Entry 6UPD (X-ray diffraction, 2.05 A resolution); this record covers chain A.

Chain A:
Protein: Trehalose-phosphate phosphatase
From: Salmonella typhimurium (strain SL1344)
Notes: EC 3.1.3.12
UniProtKB: E1WGG9 (OTSB_SALTS); numbering as in UniProt (aligned over 1-267)
Chain sequence (267 residues; row label = number of the first residue in the row):
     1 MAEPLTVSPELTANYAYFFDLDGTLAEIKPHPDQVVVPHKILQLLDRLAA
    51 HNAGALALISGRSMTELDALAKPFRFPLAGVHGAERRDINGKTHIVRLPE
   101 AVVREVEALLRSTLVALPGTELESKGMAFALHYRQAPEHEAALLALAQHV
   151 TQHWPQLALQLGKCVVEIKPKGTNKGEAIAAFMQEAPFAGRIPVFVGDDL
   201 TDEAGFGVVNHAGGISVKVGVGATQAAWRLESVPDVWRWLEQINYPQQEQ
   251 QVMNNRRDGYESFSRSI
Unresolved in the structure: 247-267
Metal / ion sites: Mg2+: Asp-20, Asp-22, Asp-198
Curated features (UniProtKB/Swiss-Prot):
  - active site: Asp-20 (Nucleophile)
  - binding site (substrate): Asp-20 to Asp-22
  - binding site (Mg(2+)): Asp-20, Asp-22, Asp-198

In short:
Asp-20, Asp-22 and Asp-198 form the Mg2+ site. Curated annotation (UniProt) lists active-site residue Asp-20,
3 substrate-binding residues and 3 Mg2+-binding residues.
Chain A is Trehalose-phosphate phosphatase (Salmonella typhimurium (strain SL1344)); the structure, Structure
of trehalose-6-phosphate phosphatase from Salmonella typhimurium in complex with trehalose, was determined by
X-ray diffraction, deposited together with 6UPB, 6UPC and 6UPE.
